PDB entry 6IXX | X-ray diffraction, 2.00 A resolution | chains A and I

[Chain A]
Protein: Alkaline metalloprotease
From: Flavobacterium sp. YS-80-122
Reference sequence: D0VMS8 (D0VMS8_9FLAO); residue numbers follow UniProt; this construct covers 18-480
Amino-acid sequence (463 residues; row label = number of the first residue in the row):
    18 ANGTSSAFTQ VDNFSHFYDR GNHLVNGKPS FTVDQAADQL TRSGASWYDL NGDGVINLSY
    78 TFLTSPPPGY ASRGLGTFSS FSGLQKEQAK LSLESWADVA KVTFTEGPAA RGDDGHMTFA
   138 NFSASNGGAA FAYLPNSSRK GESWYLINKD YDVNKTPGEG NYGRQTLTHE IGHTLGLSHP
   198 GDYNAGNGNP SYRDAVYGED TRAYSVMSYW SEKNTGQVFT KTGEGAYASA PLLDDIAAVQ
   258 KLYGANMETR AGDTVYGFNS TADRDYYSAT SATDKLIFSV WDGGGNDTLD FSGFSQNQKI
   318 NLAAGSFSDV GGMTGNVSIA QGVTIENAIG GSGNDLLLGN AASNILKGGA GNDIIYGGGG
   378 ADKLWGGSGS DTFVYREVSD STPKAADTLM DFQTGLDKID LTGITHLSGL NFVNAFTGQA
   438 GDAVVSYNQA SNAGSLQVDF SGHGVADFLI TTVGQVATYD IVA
Metal / ion sites: Ca2+ site 1: Asp-66, Asn-68, Asp-70, Val-72, Asn-74, Asp-131; Zn2+: His-186, His-190, His-196; Ca2+ site 2: Arg-267, Gly-269, Thr-271, Asp-299, Gly-301, Asp-304; Ca2+ site 3: Gly-302, Asp-304, Thr-341, Glu-343; Ca2+ site 4: Gly-348, Gly-350, Asp-352, Gly-365, Ala-367, Asp-370; Ca2+ site 5: Asn-357, Ala-359, Asn-361, Gly-374, Gly-376, Asp-379; Ca2+ site 6: Gly-366, Gly-368, Asp-370, Gly-383, Ser-385, Asp-388; Ca2+ site 7: Gly-375, Gly-377, Asp-379, Asp-397, Asp-404; Ca2+ site 8: Gly-384, Gly-386, Asp-388, Gln-410, Asp-414

[Chain I]
Protein: LupI
From: Flavobacterium sp. YS-80-122
Reference sequence: G3MEU6 (G3MEU6_9FLAO); residues 2-98 here correspond to UniProt positions 19-115 (UniProt number = residue number + 17)
Amino-acid sequence (97 residues; each row starts with the number of its first residue):
     2 SLMLLSPAQV AGSWTFYVQG AEQDACTVTL KKDRTFSAQV SCLQAWLGRT PTTWSPTPDG
    62 LLLIGKDGSQ SLFLELREAG RYEGSVEGSK TLVMQRA
Cystine bridges: Cys-27/Cys-43

[How chain A and chain I interact]
Residue-residue contacts - 51 pairs, chain A then chain I:
  Gly-144(A) with Met-4(I)
  Gly-145(A) with Ser-2(I); Met-4(I)
  Ala-146(A) with Ser-2(I), hydrogen bond (backbone-backbone); Leu-3(I); Met-4(I)
  Ala-147(A) with Ser-2(I)
  Leu-163(A) with Met-4(I), hydrophobic
  Asp-167(A) with Gln-10(I), hydrogen bond (backbone-side chain)
  Tyr-168(A) with Leu-3(I); Met-4(I), hydrophobic; Leu-5(I), hydrogen bond (side chain-backbone)
  Tyr-179(A) with Ser-2(I); Leu-3(I), hydrogen bond (side chain-backbone); Leu-5(I), hydrophobic; Pro-59(I), hydrophobic
  His-186(A) with Ser-2(I)
  Glu-187(A) with Ser-2(I), hydrogen bond
  Ala-202(A) with Ser-2(I); Leu-3(I), hydrophobic
  Asn-206(A) with Arg-78(I), hydrogen bond (backbone-side chain)
  Ser-208(A) with Glu-76(I), hydrogen bond; Arg-78(I)
  Tyr-209(A) with Glu-76(I), hydrogen bond (backbone-side chain)
  Arg-210(A) with Arg-78(I)
  Arg-219(A) with Pro-59(I)
  Tyr-226(A) with Ser-2(I), hydrogen bond (side chain-backbone); Leu-3(I), hydrophobic; Asp-60(I)
  Trp-227(A) with Asp-60(I)
  Ser-228(A) with Asp-60(I), hydrogen bond (backbone-side chain); Phe-74(I)
  Lys-230(A) with Ser-72(I), hydrogen bond (side chain-backbone); Phe-74(I)
  Asn-231(A) with Phe-74(I)
  Val-235(A) with Ser-70(I)
  Thr-237(A) with Leu-63(I); Ile-65(I); Ser-70(I), hydrogen bond (side chain-backbone)
  Lys-238(A) with Gly-69(I)
  Thr-239(A) with Gly-69(I), hydrogen bond (backbone-backbone)
  Gly-240(A) with Arg-35(I), hydrogen bond (backbone-side chain); Thr-54(I), hydrogen bond (backbone-side chain); Ile-65(I); Gly-69(I), hydrogen bond (backbone-backbone)
  Glu-241(A) with Arg-35(I), salt bridge; Ser-56(I); Ile-65(I)
  Tyr-244(A) with Pro-57(I); Thr-58(I); Pro-59(I)
Interface residues without a listed pair, chain A (34 interface residues in all): Val-170, Thr-183, His-196, Pro-207, Gly-242, Gly-329
Interface residues without a listed pair, chain I (23 interface residues in all): Leu-73, Glu-79, Glu-84

[In short]
34 residues of chain A face 23 of chain I across their interface; the contacts include 16 hydrogen bonds and 1
salt bridge. Polar contacts include Glu-241(A)/Arg-35(I), Asp-167(A)/Gln-10(I) and Tyr-168(A)/Leu-5(I).
Asp-66(A), Asn-68(A), Asp-70(A), Val-72(A), Asn-74(A) and Asp-131(A) coordinate Ca2+ site 1.
Here chain A is Alkaline metalloprotease and chain I is LupI, both from Flavobacterium sp. YS-80-122. Entry
6IXX (Crystal structure of a complex between psychrophilic marine protease MP and its inhibitor LupI) was
determined by X-ray diffraction.
